Entry 7T2Z (X-ray diffraction, 2.25 A resolution); this record covers chains A and B.

# Chain A (and B)
Molecule: Putative NAD(P)H nitroreductase
Organism: Haemophilus influenzae Rd KW20
Notes: EC 1.-.-.-; chain B of this document is another copy of the same molecule, construct and numbering; everything in this record applies to it too
Reference sequence: Q57431 (Y1278_HAEIN); residue numbers follow UniProt; this construct covers 1-220
Chain sequence (233 residues; numbered 1 to 233; the number before each row is that of its first residue):
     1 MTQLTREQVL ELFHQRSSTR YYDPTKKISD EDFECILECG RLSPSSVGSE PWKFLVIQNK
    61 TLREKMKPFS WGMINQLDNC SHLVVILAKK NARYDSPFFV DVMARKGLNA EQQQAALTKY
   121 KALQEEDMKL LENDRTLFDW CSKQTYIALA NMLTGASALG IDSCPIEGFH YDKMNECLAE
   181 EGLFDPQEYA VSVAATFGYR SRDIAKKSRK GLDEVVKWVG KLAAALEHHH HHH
Unresolved in the structure: 1, 221-233
Differences from the reference sequence: expression tag (221-233)
Residues lining bound ligands:
  - 1-methyl-5-nitro-1H-imidazole (EIV): Ser46, Val47, Gly48, Lys119, Leu123
  - FMN (flavin mononucleotide), molecule 1: Arg16, Ser17, Ser18, Arg20, Gly72, Gln76, Tyr146, Leu149, Cys164, Pro165, Ile166, Glu167, Gly168, Val193, Lys207, Arg209
  - FMN, molecule 2: Pro44, Ser45, Ser46, Val47, Gly48, Gln144, Ile147
UniProt features mapped onto this chain:
  - binding site (NAD(+)): Gly155 to Gly160
From the paper describing this entry:
  - binding site for flavin mononucleotide: Arg16, Ser18, Arg20, Ser45, Gly72, Glu167, Arg209
  - binding site for 1-methyl-5-nitro-1H-imidazole: Arg20, Val47
  - binding site for 1-methyl-5-nitro-1H-imidazole: Trp71 (proposed by the authors, not directly observed)
  - mutagenesis - R20A: decreased binding to flavin mononucleotide
  - mutagenesis - R20K, K119A, Y120A: unchanged binding to flavin mononucleotide
  - mutagenesis - R20A (up to 5-fold): decreased catalytic activity on all other tested substrates
  - mutagenesis - R20A: unchanged catalytic activity on compounds 3 and 13
  - mutagenesis - R20A: abolished catalytic activity on compound 8
  - mutagenesis - R20K: decreased catalytic activity
  - mutagenesis - R20K: increased catalytic activity on compound 13
  - mutagenesis - W71A: increased catalytic activity on nimorazole (4) and fexinidazole (8)
  - mutagenesis - W71A: decreased catalytic activity on almost all other substrates
  - mutagenesis - W71A: abolished catalytic activity on azathioprine (11)
  - mutagenesis - W71F, K119A, Y120A: decreased catalytic activity on almost all substrates
  - mutagenesis - K119A: abolished catalytic activity on 1-methyl-5-nitro-1H-imidazole
  - mutagenesis - K119A: abolished catalytic activity on dimetridazole (7)
  - mutagenesis - K119A: abolished catalytic activity on fexinidazole (8)

# Interface between chain A and chain B
Pairs across the interface - 170 pairs, chain A then chain B:
  Thr2(A) - Gln8(B)
  Thr2(A) - Glu11(B)
  Thr2(A) - Gln15(B)  hydrogen bond (backbone-side chain)
  Thr2(A) - Ser157(B)
  Gln3(A) - Ala158(B)
  Gln3(A) - Leu159(B)  hydrogen bond (side chain-backbone)
  Gln3(A) - Gly160(B)
  Leu4(A) - Leu4(B)  hydrophobic
  Leu4(A) - Ala158(B)  hydrogen bond (backbone-backbone)
  Leu4(A) - Leu159(B)
  Arg6(A) - Glu31(B)
  Arg6(A) - Asp32(B)  salt bridge
  Arg6(A) - Cys35(B)
  Arg6(A) - Leu159(B)
  Gln8(A) - Thr2(B)  hydrogen bond (backbone-side chain)
  Val9(A) - Cys35(B)  hydrophobic
  Val9(A) - Cys39(B)  hydrophobic
  Val9(A) - Ala158(B)  hydrophobic
  Val9(A) - Leu159(B)  hydrophobic
  Leu10(A) - Glu38(B)
  Leu10(A) - Leu42(B)
  Glu11(A) - Thr2(B)
  Leu12(A) - Thr2(B)
  Phe13(A) - Cys39(B)  hydrophobic
  Phe13(A) - Asn151(B)
  Phe13(A) - Gly155(B)
  His14(A) - Leu42(B)
  Gln15(A) - Thr2(B)  hydrogen bond (side chain-backbone)
  Arg16(A) - Leu42(B)
  Arg16(A) - Pro44(B)
  Glu31(A) - Arg6(B)
  Asp32(A) - Arg6(B)  salt bridge
  Phe33(A) - Trp218(B)  hydrophobic
  Glu34(A) - Leu212(B)
  Cys35(A) - Arg6(B)
  Cys35(A) - Val9(B)  hydrophobic
  Cys35(A) - Leu10(B)  hydrophobic
  Leu37(A) - Trp218(B)  hydrophobic
  Glu38(A) - Leu10(B)
  Cys39(A) - Val9(B)  hydrophobic
  Cys39(A) - Phe13(B)  hydrophobic
  Arg41(A) - Arg209(B)  hydrogen bond (backbone-side chain)
  Arg41(A) - Lys210(B)  hydrogen bond (side chain-backbone)
  Arg41(A) - Gly211(B)
  Arg41(A) - Leu212(B)
  Leu42(A) - His14(B)
  Leu42(A) - Lys207(B)  hydrogen bond (backbone-side chain)
  Leu42(A) - Arg209(B)  hydrogen bond (backbone-side chain)
  Ser43(A) - Arg209(B)  hydrogen bond (backbone-side chain)
  Pro44(A) - Arg16(B)
  Pro44(A) - Leu153(B)  hydrophobic
  Pro44(A) - Arg209(B)
  Ser46(A) - Glu167(B)  hydrogen bond
  Glu50(A) - Ser208(B)
  Glu50(A) - Arg209(B)
  Glu50(A) - Lys210(B)  hydrogen bond (side chain-backbone)
  Lys53(A) - Glu214(B)
  Lys53(A) - Val215(B)
  Lys53(A) - Lys217(B)
  Phe54(A) - Val215(B)  hydrogen bond (backbone-backbone)
  Phe54(A) - Val216(B)
  Phe54(A) - Lys217(B)  hydrogen bond (backbone-backbone)
  Leu55(A) - Lys217(B)
  Val56(A) - Lys217(B)  hydrogen bond (backbone-backbone)
  Val56(A) - Trp218(B)  hydrophobic
  Val56(A) - Val219(B)  hydrogen bond (backbone-backbone)
  Gln58(A) - Trp218(B)
  Gln58(A) - Val219(B)  hydrogen bond (backbone-backbone)
  Asn59(A) - Val219(B)  hydrogen bond (backbone-backbone)
  Asn59(A) - Gly220(B)
  Leu62(A) - Val219(B)  hydrophobic
  Trp71(A) - Lys119(B)
  Trp71(A) - Asp127(B)  hydrogen bond
  His82(A) - Trp218(B)
  Arg105(A) - Ser208(B)
  Arg105(A) - Lys210(B)
  Lys119(A) - Trp71(B)
  Leu123(A) - Glu167(B)
  Glu126(A) - His170(B)  salt bridge
  Asp127(A) - Trp71(B)  hydrogen bond
  Asp127(A) - Phe169(B)
  Asp127(A) - His170(B)  salt bridge
  Asp127(A) - Tyr171(B)  hydrogen bond (backbone-backbone)
  Met128(A) - Arg135(B)  hydrogen bond (backbone-side chain)
  Met128(A) - Glu167(B)
  Met128(A) - Tyr171(B)  hydrophobic
  Lys129(A) - Arg135(B)  hydrogen bond (backbone-side chain)
  Lys129(A) - Asp172(B)  salt bridge
  Leu130(A) - Arg135(B)
  Glu132(A) - Arg135(B)  salt bridge
  Arg135(A) - Met128(B)  hydrogen bond (side chain-backbone)
  Arg135(A) - Lys129(B)  hydrogen bond (side chain-backbone)
  Arg135(A) - Leu130(B)
  Arg135(A) - Glu132(B)  salt bridge
  Arg135(A) - Thr136(B)
  Thr136(A) - Arg135(B)
  Asp139(A) - Asp139(B)
  Asp139(A) - Lys143(B)  salt bridge
  Trp140(A) - Glu167(B)  hydrogen bond
  Ser142(A) - Lys143(B)  hydrogen bond
  Lys143(A) - Asp139(B)  salt bridge
  Lys143(A) - Ser142(B)  hydrogen bond
  Lys143(A) - Lys143(B)
  Lys143(A) - Tyr146(B)
  Gln144(A) - Tyr146(B)
  Gln144(A) - Glu167(B)  hydrogen bond
  Tyr146(A) - Lys143(B)
  Tyr146(A) - Ile147(B)
  Ile147(A) - Tyr146(B)  hydrophobic
  Ile147(A) - Ala150(B)  hydrophobic
  Ala150(A) - Ile147(B)  hydrophobic
  Ala150(A) - Ala150(B)  hydrophobic
  Ala150(A) - Asn151(B)
  Asn151(A) - Phe13(B)
  Asn151(A) - Thr154(B)  hydrogen bond
  Thr154(A) - Asn151(B)  hydrogen bond
  Ala158(A) - Gln3(B)
  Ala158(A) - Leu4(B)  hydrogen bond (backbone-backbone)
  Leu159(A) - Gln3(B)
  Leu159(A) - Leu4(B)
  Leu159(A) - Thr5(B)
  Leu159(A) - Arg6(B)
  Leu159(A) - Val9(B)  hydrophobic
  Gly160(A) - Gln3(B)  hydrogen bond (backbone-side chain)
  Glu167(A) - Ser46(B)  hydrogen bond
  Glu167(A) - Leu123(B)
  Glu167(A) - Met128(B)
  Glu167(A) - Trp140(B)  hydrogen bond
  Glu167(A) - Gln144(B)  hydrogen bond
  Phe169(A) - Asp127(B)
  His170(A) - Glu126(B)  salt bridge
  His170(A) - Asp127(B)  salt bridge
  Tyr171(A) - Asp127(B)  hydrogen bond (backbone-backbone)
  Tyr171(A) - Met128(B)  hydrophobic
  Leu183(A) - Lys217(B)
  Leu183(A) - Val219(B)  hydrophobic
  Ser208(A) - Glu50(B)
  Ser208(A) - Arg105(B)
  Ser208(A) - Lys106(B)
  Arg209(A) - Arg41(B)  hydrogen bond (side chain-backbone)
  Arg209(A) - Leu42(B)  hydrogen bond (side chain-backbone)
  Arg209(A) - Ser43(B)  hydrogen bond (side chain-backbone)
  Arg209(A) - Pro44(B)
  Arg209(A) - Glu50(B)
  Lys210(A) - Arg41(B)  hydrogen bond (backbone-side chain)
  Lys210(A) - Glu50(B)  hydrogen bond (backbone-side chain)
  Lys210(A) - Arg105(B)
  Leu212(A) - Glu34(B)
  Leu212(A) - Leu37(B)
  Leu212(A) - Glu38(B)
  Leu212(A) - Arg41(B)
  Glu214(A) - Lys53(B)
  Val215(A) - Lys53(B)
  Val215(A) - Phe54(B)  hydrogen bond (backbone-backbone)
  Val216(A) - Phe54(B)
  Lys217(A) - Phe54(B)  hydrogen bond (backbone-backbone)
  Lys217(A) - Leu55(B)
  Lys217(A) - Val56(B)  hydrogen bond (backbone-backbone)
  Lys217(A) - Leu183(B)
  Trp218(A) - Phe33(B)  hydrophobic
  Trp218(A) - Glu34(B)  hydrogen bond
  Trp218(A) - Val56(B)  hydrophobic
  Trp218(A) - Gln58(B)
  Trp218(A) - His82(B)
  Val219(A) - Val56(B)  hydrogen bond (backbone-backbone)
  Val219(A) - Gln58(B)  hydrogen bond (backbone-backbone)
  Val219(A) - Asn59(B)  hydrogen bond (backbone-backbone)
  Val219(A) - Leu62(B)  hydrophobic
  Val219(A) - Leu183(B)  hydrophobic
  Gly220(A) - Asn59(B)
Interface residues without a listed pair, chain A (88 interface residues in all): Thr5, Ser49, Trp52, Ile57, Phe98, Leu149, Leu153, Ser157, Pro165, Gly168, Lys207, Gly211
Interface residues without a listed pair, chain B (91 interface residues in all): Leu12, Ser49, Trp52, Ile57, Phe98, Leu149, Pro165, Gly168

# Summary
88 residues of chain A and 91 residues of chain B are in contact, with 49 hydrogen bonds and 11 salt bridges.
Among the polar pairs are Arg6(A)-Asp32(B), Glu126(A)-His170(B) and Asp127(A)-His170(B). From the paper: a
binding site for flavin mononucleotide at Arg16(A), Ser18(A) and Arg20(A) among others; W71F, K119A and Y120A
of chain A reduce catalytic activity on almost all substrates; 6 substitutions were tested in all.
Both chains are Putative NAD(P)H nitroreductase (Haemophilus influenzae Rd KW20). Entry 7T2Z (The structure of
Haemophilus influenzae Rd KW20 nitroreductase complexed with 1-methyl-5-nitroimidazole) was determined by
X-ray diffraction, deposited together with 7T33.
